PDB entry 9BDF | electron microscopy, 3.01 A resolution | chains H and I of the 9 polymer chains in the assembly

== Chain H ==
Name: Hemagglutinin
Source organism: Influenza A virus
UniProtKB: A0A8F5JT24 (A0A8F5JT24_9INFA); residues 1-505 here correspond to UniProt positions 17-521 (UniProt number = residue number + 16)
Sequence (514 residues; row label = number of the first residue in the row):
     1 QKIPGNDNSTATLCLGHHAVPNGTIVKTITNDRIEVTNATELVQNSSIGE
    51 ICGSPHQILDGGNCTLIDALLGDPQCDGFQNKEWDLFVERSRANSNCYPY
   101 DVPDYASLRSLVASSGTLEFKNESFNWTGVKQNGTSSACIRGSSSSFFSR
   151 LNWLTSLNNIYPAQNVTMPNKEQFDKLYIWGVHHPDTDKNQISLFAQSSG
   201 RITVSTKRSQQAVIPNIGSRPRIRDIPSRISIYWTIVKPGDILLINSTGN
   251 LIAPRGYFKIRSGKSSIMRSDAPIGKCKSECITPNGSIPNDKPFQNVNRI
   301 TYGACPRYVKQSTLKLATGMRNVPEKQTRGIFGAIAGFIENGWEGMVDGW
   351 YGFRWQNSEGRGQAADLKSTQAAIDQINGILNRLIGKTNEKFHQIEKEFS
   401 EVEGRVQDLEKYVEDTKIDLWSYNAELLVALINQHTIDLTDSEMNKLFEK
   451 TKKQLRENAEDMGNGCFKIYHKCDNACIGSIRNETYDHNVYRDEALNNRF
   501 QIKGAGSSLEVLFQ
Disordered / not traced: 1-7, 326-339, 501-514
Disulfides: Cys14-Cys466, Cys52-Cys277, Cys64-Cys76, Cys97-Cys139, Cys281-Cys305
Covalently attached groups: N-acetylglucosamine (NAG) linked to Asn22, Asn38, Asn63, Asn126, Asn133, Asn246, Asn285, Asn483; glycan linked to Asn165
Sequence notes: conflict Asn31 (Asp47 in A0A8F5JT24), Gly53 (Asp69 in A0A8F5JT24), Trp355 (His371 in A0A8F5JT24), Ile380 (Lys396 in A0A8F5JT24), Ile432 (Glu448 in A0A8F5JT24), Ala505 (Val521 in A0A8F5JT24); expression tag (506-514)

== Chain I ==
Name: ADI-85666 Fab light chain
Source organism: Homo sapiens
Notes: antibody fragment or engineered binder
Sequence (214 residues; row label = number of the first residue in the row):
     1 DIQLTQSPSSLSASVGDRVTITCRASQGIRNDLGWYQQKPGKAPERLIYA
    51 ASSSLPGVPSRFRGSGSGTEFTLTISSLQPEDSATYFCLQYHNYPRTFGP
   101 GTKVEIKRTVAAPSVFIFPPSDEQLKSGTASVVCLLNNFYPREAKVQWKV
   151 DNALQSGNSQESVTEQDSKDSTYSLSSTLTLSKADYEKHKVYACEVTHQG
   201 LSSPVTKSFNRGEC
Disordered / not traced: 105-214
Disulfides: Cys23-Cys88

== How chain H and chain I interact ==
Pairs across the interface (6; chain H residue first):
  Val347(H) - Leu55(I)  hydrophobic
  Val347(H) - Pro56(I)
  Ser358(H) - Arg30(I)
  Glu359(H) - Arg30(I)
  Gly360(H) - Arg30(I)
  Arg361(H) - Asn31(I)  hydrogen bond (backbone-side chain)
Also at the interface, not in a pair above, chain H (6 interface residues in all): Gln363
Also at the interface, not in a pair above, chain I (5 interface residues in all): Tyr49

== Overview ==
6 residues of chain H face 5 of chain I across their interface, with 1 hydrogen bond. Its one hydrogen-bonded
contact is Arg361(H)-Asn31(I). N-acetylglucosamine is covalently linked to Asn22(H), Asn38(H), Asn63(H),
Asn126(H), Asn133(H) and Asn246(H) and 2 more.
Chain H is Hemagglutinin (Influenza A virus) and chain I is ADI-85666 Fab light chain (Homo sapiens); the
structure, Influenza A virus Hemagglutinin H3/Darwin/6/2021 in complex with Fab ADI-85666, was determined by
electron microscopy.
